7SL2 - chains B and D of the 10 polymer chains in the assembly; structure by electron microscopy, 3.60 A resolution.

# Chain B
Protein: Insulin receptor
Source organism: Mus musculus
Notes: EC 2.7.10.1
Reference sequence: P15208 (INSR_MOUSE); residues -26 to 1345 here correspond to UniProt positions 1-1372 (UniProt number = residue number + 27)
Chain sequence (1372 residues; numbered -26 to 1345; the number before each row is that of its first residue; numbers below 1 keep their minus sign (Met-26 is residue -26)):
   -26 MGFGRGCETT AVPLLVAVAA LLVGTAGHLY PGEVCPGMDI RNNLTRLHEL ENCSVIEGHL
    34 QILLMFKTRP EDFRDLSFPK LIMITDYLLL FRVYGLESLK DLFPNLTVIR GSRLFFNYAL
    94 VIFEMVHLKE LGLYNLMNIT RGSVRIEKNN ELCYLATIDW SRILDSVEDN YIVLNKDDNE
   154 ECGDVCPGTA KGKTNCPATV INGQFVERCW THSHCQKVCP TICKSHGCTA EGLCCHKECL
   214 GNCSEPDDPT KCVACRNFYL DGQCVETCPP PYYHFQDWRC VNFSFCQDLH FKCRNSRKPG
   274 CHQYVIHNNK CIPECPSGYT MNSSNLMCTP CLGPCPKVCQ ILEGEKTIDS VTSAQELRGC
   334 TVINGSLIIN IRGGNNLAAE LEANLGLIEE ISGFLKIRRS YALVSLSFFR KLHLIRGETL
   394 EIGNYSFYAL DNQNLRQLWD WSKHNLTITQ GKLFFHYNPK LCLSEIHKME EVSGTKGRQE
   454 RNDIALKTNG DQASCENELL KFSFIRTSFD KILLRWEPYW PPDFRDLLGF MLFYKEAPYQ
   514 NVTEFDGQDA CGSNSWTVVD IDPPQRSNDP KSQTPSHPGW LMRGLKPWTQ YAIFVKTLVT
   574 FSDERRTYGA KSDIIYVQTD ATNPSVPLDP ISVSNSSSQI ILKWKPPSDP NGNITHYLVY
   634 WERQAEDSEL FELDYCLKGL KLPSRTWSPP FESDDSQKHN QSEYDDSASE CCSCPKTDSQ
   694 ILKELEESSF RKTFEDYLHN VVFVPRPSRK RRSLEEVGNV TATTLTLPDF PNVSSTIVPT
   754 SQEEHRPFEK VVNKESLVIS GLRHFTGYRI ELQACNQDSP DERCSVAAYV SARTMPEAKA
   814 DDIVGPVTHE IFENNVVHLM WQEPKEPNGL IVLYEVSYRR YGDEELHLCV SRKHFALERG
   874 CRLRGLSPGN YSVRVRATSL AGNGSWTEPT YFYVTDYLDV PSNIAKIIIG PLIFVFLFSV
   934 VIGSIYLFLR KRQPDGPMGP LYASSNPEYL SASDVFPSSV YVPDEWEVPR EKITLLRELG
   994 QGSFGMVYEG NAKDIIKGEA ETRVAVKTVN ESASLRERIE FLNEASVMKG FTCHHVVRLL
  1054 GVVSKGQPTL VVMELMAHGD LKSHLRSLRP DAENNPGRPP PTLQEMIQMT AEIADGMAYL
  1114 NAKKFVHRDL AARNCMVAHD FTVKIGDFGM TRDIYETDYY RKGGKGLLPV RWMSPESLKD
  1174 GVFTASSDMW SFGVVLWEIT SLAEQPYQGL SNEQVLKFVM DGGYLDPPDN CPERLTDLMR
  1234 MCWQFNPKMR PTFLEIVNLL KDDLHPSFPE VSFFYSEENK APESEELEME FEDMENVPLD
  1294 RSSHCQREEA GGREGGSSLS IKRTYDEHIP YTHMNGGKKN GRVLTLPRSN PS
Not modelled in the structure: -26 to 0, 163-167, 271-273, 519-527, 540-547, 659-705, 721-757, 908-1345
Cystine bridges: Cys8-Cys26, Cys126-Cys155, Cys169-Cys188, Cys192-Cys201, Cys196-Cys207, Cys208-Cys216, Cys212-Cys225, Cys228-Cys237, Cys241-Cys253, Cys259-Cys284, Cys266-Cys274, Cys288-Cys301, Cys312-Cys333, Cys435-Cys468, Cys649-Cys862, Cys788-Cys797
Curated features (UniProtKB/Swiss-Prot):
  - region: Glu708 to Phe716 (Insulin-binding), Asn959 to Tyr962 (Important for interaction with IRS1, SHC1 and STAT5B), Tyr1324 to Met1327 (PIK3R1 binding)
  - active site: Asp1122 (Proton donor/acceptor)
  - binding site (ATP): Ser996, Lys1020, Glu1067 to Asp1073, Arg1126, Asn1127, Asp1140
  - site: Phe39 (Insulin-binding)
  - modified residue: Ser373 (Phosphoserine), Tyr374 (Phosphotyrosine), Ser380 (Phosphoserine), Tyr962 (Phosphotyrosine), Cys1046 (S-nitrosocysteine), Tyr1148 (Phosphotyrosine), Tyr1152 (Phosphotyrosine), Tyr1153 (Phosphotyrosine), Tyr1318 (Phosphotyrosine), Tyr1324 (Phosphotyrosine)
  - glycosylation (N-linked (GlcNAc...) asparagine): Asn16, Asn25, Asn78, Asn111, Asn215, Asn255, Asn295, Asn337, Asn397, Asn418, Asn514, Asn608, Asn626, Asn673, Asn732, Asn745, Asn883, Asn896
  - cross-link: Lys1042 (Glycyl lysine isopeptide (Lys-Gly) (interchain with G-Cter in ubiquitin))

# Chain D
Protein: Insulin B chain
Source organism: Homo sapiens
Reference sequence: P01308 (INS_HUMAN); residues 1-30 here correspond to UniProt positions 25-54 (UniProt number = residue number + 24)
Chain sequence (30 residues; each row starts with the number of its first residue):
     1 FVNQHLCGSH LVEALYLVCG ERGFFYTPKT
Not modelled in the structure: 1-3, 29-30

# Chain B / chain D interface
Pairs across the interface - 7 pairs, chain B then chain D:
  His712(B) - Gly8(D)
  Phe716(B) - Leu15(D)  hydrophobic
  Phe716(B) - Phe24(D)  hydrophobic
  Val717(B) - Phe25(D)
  Val717(B) - Tyr26(D)  hydrophobic
  Arg719(B) - Phe25(D)
  Pro720(B) - Phe25(D)
Interface residues without a listed pair, chain B (8 interface residues in all): Glu708, Val715, Pro718
Interface residues without a listed pair, chain D (9 interface residues in all): Leu11, Val12, Arg22, Thr27

# In short
8 residues of chain B face 9 of chain D across their interface. From UniProt: active-site residue Asp1122(B)
and 12 ATP-binding residues on chain B.
Chain B is Insulin receptor (Mus musculus) and chain D is Insulin B chain (Homo sapiens); the structure,
Full-length insulin receptor bound with site 2 binding deficient mutant insulin (A-L13R) -- asymmetric
conformation, was determined by electron microscopy, deposited together with 7SL1, 7SL3, 7SL4, 7SL6, 7SL7,
7STH and 3 further entries.
